9NST - chains A and B; structure by X-ray diffraction, 3.30 A resolution.

[Chain A (and B)]
Name: Pictet-Spenglerase
Organism: Kitasatospora setae
Notes: chain B of this document is another copy of the same molecule, construct and numbering; everything in this record applies to it too
UniProt: E4NIM4 (E4NIM4_KITSK); numbering as in UniProt (aligned over 1-317)
Amino-acid sequence (317 residues; numbered 1 to 317; the number before each row is that of its first residue):
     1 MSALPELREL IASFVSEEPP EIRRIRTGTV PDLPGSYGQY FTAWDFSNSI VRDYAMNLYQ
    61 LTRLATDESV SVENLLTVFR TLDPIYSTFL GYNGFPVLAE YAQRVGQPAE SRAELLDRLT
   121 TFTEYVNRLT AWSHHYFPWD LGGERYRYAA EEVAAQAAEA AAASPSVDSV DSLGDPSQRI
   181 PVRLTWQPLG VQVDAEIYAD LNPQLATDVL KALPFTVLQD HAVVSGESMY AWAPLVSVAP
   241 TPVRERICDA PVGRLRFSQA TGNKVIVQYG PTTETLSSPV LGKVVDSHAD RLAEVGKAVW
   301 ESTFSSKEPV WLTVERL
Not modelled in the structure: 143-144, 157-169 (chain B: 1, 161-168)
Small-molecule neighbours:
  - A1L46 ((1S,3S)-1-(3-hydroxy-3-oxopropyl)-2,3,4,9-tetrahydropyrido[3,4-b]indole-1,3-dicarboxylic acid), molecule 1: Phe46, Ile50, Ile85, Phe89
  - A1L46, molecule 2: Met56, His134, Ala222, Val223, Val224, Ser225, Ser228, Tyr230, Ile247, Arg256, Ser258, Thr261, Lys264, Ile266, Glu274, Leu276, Ser278
What the authors report for this chain:
  - catalytic residues: Glu274 (proposed by the authors, not directly observed)
  - mutagenesis - K264A: decreased catalytic activity on o-KG
  - binding site for A1L46: Arg256, Lys264
  - specificity-determining residues: Lys264
  - self-association interface (contacts with another copy of this molecule); pairs are residue here / residue on that copy: Thr273-Tyr92 (hydrogen bond)
  - mutagenesis - R256A: abolished catalytic activity on  -KG
  - mutagenesis - R256A: abolished catalytic activity on succinic semialdehyde (7)
  - mutagenesis - N93A, N93D, K264A: unchanged catalytic activity on 7
  - mutagenesis - F89A: decreased catalytic activity
  - mutagenesis - Y230F: unchanged catalytic activity
  - mutagenesis - E274Q: abolished catalytic activity on 7
  - mutagenesis - N93A, N93D: unchanged catalytic activity on o-KG

[Chain A / chain B interface]
Contacting residue pairs (148; chain A residue first):
  Gly28(A) - Tyr148(B)
  Pro31(A) - Gln156(B)
  Asp32(A) - Gln156(B)
  Asp32(A) - Thr273(B)
  Leu33(A) - Tyr148(B)
  Leu33(A) - Glu152(B)
  Leu33(A) - Val153(B)  hydrophobic
  Leu33(A) - Gln156(B)
  Leu33(A) - Thr273(B)
  Pro34(A) - Tyr148(B)  hydrogen bond (backbone-side chain)
  Pro34(A) - Val224(B)  hydrophobic
  Gly35(A) - Val223(B)
  Gly35(A) - Val224(B)  hydrogen bond (backbone-backbone)
  Ser36(A) - Ala222(B)  hydrogen bond (side chain-backbone)
  Ser36(A) - Val223(B)  hydrogen bond (side chain-backbone)
  Ser36(A) - Val224(B)
  Ser36(A) - Gly226(B)  hydrogen bond (side chain-backbone)
  Tyr37(A) - Arg147(B)  hydrogen bond (backbone-side chain)
  Tyr37(A) - His221(B)
  Tyr37(A) - Glu227(B)
  Tyr37(A) - Tyr269(B)  hydrogen bond
  Tyr37(A) - Trp300(B)
  Gly38(A) - Arg147(B)  hydrogen bond (backbone-side chain)
  Gly38(A) - Tyr148(B)  hydrogen bond (backbone-backbone)
  Gln39(A) - Trp139(B)  hydrogen bond (side chain-backbone)
  Gln39(A) - Gly142(B)
  Gln39(A) - Gly143(B)
  Gln39(A) - Tyr146(B)
  Gln39(A) - Arg147(B)
  Gln39(A) - Tyr148(B)
  Gln39(A) - Phe304(B)
  Tyr40(A) - Tyr146(B)
  Tyr40(A) - Arg147(B)
  Tyr40(A) - Tyr148(B)  hydrophobic
  Phe41(A) - Pro138(B)
  Phe41(A) - Trp139(B)
  Phe41(A) - Gly142(B)
  Phe41(A) - Tyr146(B)  hydrophobic
  Thr42(A) - Trp139(B)
  Thr42(A) - Val223(B)  hydrogen bond (side chain-backbone)
  Thr42(A) - Val224(B)
  Ala43(A) - Val224(B)  hydrophobic
  Trp44(A) - Tyr146(B)
  Asp45(A) - Asp45(B)
  Asp45(A) - Arg52(B)  salt bridge
  Asp45(A) - Phe137(B)
  Asp45(A) - Trp139(B)
  Phe46(A) - Arg52(B)
  Phe46(A) - Trp139(B)  hydrophobic
  Phe46(A) - Val223(B)  hydrophobic
  Phe46(A) - Val224(B)  hydrophobic
  Asn48(A) - Asp45(B)
  Ser49(A) - Asp45(B)
  Ser49(A) - Ser49(B)
  Ser49(A) - Arg52(B)
  Ile50(A) - Arg52(B)
  Ile50(A) - Asp53(B)
  Arg52(A) - Phe46(B)
  Arg52(A) - Ser49(B)  hydrogen bond
  Asp53(A) - Ile50(B)
  Asp53(A) - Asp53(B)
  Asp53(A) - Tyr86(B)  hydrogen bond (backbone-side chain)
  Met56(A) - Ile85(B)  hydrophobic
  Met56(A) - Tyr86(B)  hydrophobic
  Asn57(A) - Asn57(B)  hydrogen bond
  Asn57(A) - Tyr86(B)  hydrogen bond
  Gln60(A) - Thr81(B)  hydrogen bond (side chain-backbone)
  Gln60(A) - Leu82(B)
  Gln60(A) - Ile85(B)
  Arg63(A) - Thr81(B)
  Leu64(A) - Thr77(B)
  Leu64(A) - Val78(B)  hydrophobic
  Leu64(A) - Thr81(B)
  Asp67(A) - Thr77(B)
  Ser69(A) - Asn74(B)
  Val70(A) - Asn74(B)
  Val70(A) - Thr77(B)
  Asn74(A) - Ser69(B)  hydrogen bond (side chain-backbone)
  Asn74(A) - Val70(B)
  Asn74(A) - Asn74(B)
  Thr77(A) - Asp67(B)
  Val78(A) - Leu64(B)  hydrophobic
  Thr81(A) - Gln60(B)
  Leu82(A) - Asn57(B)
  Leu82(A) - Gln60(B)
  Leu82(A) - Leu82(B)  hydrophobic
  Ile85(A) - Met56(B)  hydrophobic
  Ile85(A) - Ala260(B)  hydrophobic
  Tyr86(A) - Asp53(B)  hydrogen bond (side chain-backbone)
  Tyr86(A) - Met56(B)
  Tyr86(A) - Asn57(B)  hydrogen bond
  Thr88(A) - Leu276(B)
  Tyr92(A) - Val224(B)  hydrogen bond (side chain-backbone)
  Tyr92(A) - Thr273(B)  hydrogen bond
  Tyr92(A) - Glu274(B)
  Asn93(A) - Val224(B)
  Phe137(A) - Asp45(B)
  Pro138(A) - Tyr146(B)
  Trp139(A) - Thr42(B)
  Trp139(A) - Phe46(B)  hydrophobic
  Gly142(A) - Gln39(B)
  Gly142(A) - Phe41(B)
  Arg145(A) - Glu144(B)  salt bridge
  Tyr146(A) - Gln39(B)
  Tyr146(A) - Tyr40(B)  hydrogen bond (backbone-backbone)
  Tyr146(A) - Pro138(B)
  Tyr146(A) - Leu141(B)
  Arg147(A) - Tyr37(B)  hydrogen bond (side chain-backbone)
  Arg147(A) - Gly38(B)
  Arg147(A) - Gln39(B)
  Arg147(A) - Tyr40(B)
  Tyr148(A) - Gly28(B)
  Tyr148(A) - Val30(B)
  Tyr148(A) - Leu33(B)
  Tyr148(A) - Pro34(B)  hydrogen bond (side chain-backbone)
  Tyr148(A) - Gly38(B)  hydrogen bond (backbone-backbone)
  Tyr148(A) - Gln39(B)
  Tyr148(A) - Tyr40(B)
  Glu152(A) - Leu33(B)
  Gln156(A) - Asp32(B)  hydrogen bond (side chain-backbone)
  Ala222(A) - Ser36(B)  hydrogen bond (backbone-side chain)
  Val223(A) - Gly35(B)
  Val223(A) - Ser36(B)  hydrogen bond (backbone-side chain)
  Val223(A) - Gln39(B)
  Val223(A) - Thr42(B)  hydrogen bond (backbone-side chain)
  Val223(A) - Phe46(B)  hydrophobic
  Val224(A) - Pro34(B)  hydrophobic
  Val224(A) - Gly35(B)  hydrogen bond (backbone-backbone)
  Val224(A) - Ser36(B)
  Val224(A) - Thr42(B)
  Val224(A) - Ala43(B)  hydrophobic
  Val224(A) - Phe46(B)  hydrophobic
  Val224(A) - Tyr92(B)  hydrogen bond (backbone-side chain)
  Val224(A) - Asn93(B)
  Gly226(A) - Gly35(B)
  Gly226(A) - Ser36(B)  hydrogen bond (backbone-side chain)
  Ala260(A) - Ile85(B)  hydrophobic
  Tyr269(A) - Tyr37(B)  hydrogen bond
  Thr273(A) - Asp32(B)
  Thr273(A) - Tyr92(B)  hydrogen bond
  Glu274(A) - Phe89(B)
  Glu274(A) - Tyr92(B)
  Thr275(A) - Asp32(B)
  Thr275(A) - Tyr92(B)
  Leu276(A) - Thr88(B)
  Trp300(A) - Tyr37(B)
  Phe304(A) - Ser36(B)
  Phe304(A) - Gln39(B)
Interface residues without a listed pair, chain A (71 interface residues in all): Leu61, Ser71, Phe89, Leu141, Val153, His221, Ser225, Glu227, Thr261
Interface residues without a listed pair, chain B (70 interface residues in all): Trp44, Asn48, Ser225, Thr261, Thr275, Gly296
Interface features reported in the paper:
  - residue pairs: Thr273(A)-Tyr92(B) (hydrogen bond)

[In short]
71 residues of chain A face 70 of chain B across their interface; the contacts include 34 hydrogen bonds and 2
salt bridges. Polar pairs include Asp45(A)-Arg52(B), Arg145(A)-Glu144(B) and Pro34(A)-Tyr148(B). The authors
report a hydrogen bond between Thr273(A) and Tyr92(B). The paper reports the catalytic residue Glu274(A);
K264A of chain A reduces catalytic activity on o-KG; 7 substitutions were tested in all.
Chain A and chain B are both Pictet-Spenglerase (Kitasatospora setae); the structure, Bacterial
Pictet-Spenglerase KslB in complex with product of L-Trp and a-ketoglutaric acid, was determined by X-ray
diffraction (same publication as 9NS6, 9NSC, 9NSS and 9NSU).
